PDB entry 4X0E | X-ray diffraction, 2.41 A resolution | chain A

# Chain A
Name: Probable nicotinate-nucleotide adenylyltransferase
Source organism: Mycobacterium tuberculosis
Notes: EC 2.7.7.18
UniProt: P9WJJ5 (NADD_MYCTU); residues 9-219 here correspond to UniProt positions 1-211 (UniProt number = residue number - 8)
Sequence (219 residues; each row starts with the number of its first residue):
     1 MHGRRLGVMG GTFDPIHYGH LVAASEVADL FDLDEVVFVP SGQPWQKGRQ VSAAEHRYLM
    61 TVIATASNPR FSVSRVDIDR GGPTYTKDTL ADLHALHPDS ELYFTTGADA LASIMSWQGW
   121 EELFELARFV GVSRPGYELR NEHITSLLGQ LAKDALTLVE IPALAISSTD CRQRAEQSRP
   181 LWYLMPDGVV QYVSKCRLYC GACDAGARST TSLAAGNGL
Disordered / not traced: 1-4, 48-49, 152, 200-219
Sequence notes: expression tag (1-8)
What the authors report for this chain:
  - mutagenesis - W117A (3000-fold), W117F: decreased catalytic activity
  - mutagenesis - W117F (2-fold): decreased binding to NaMN
  - mutagenesis - W117A (10-fold): increased expression
  - mutagenesis - W117A: increased stability
  - mutagenesis - W117A: unchanged binding to compound 1594
  - conformationally variable residues (order/disorder transition): P44 to A53

# Overview
From the paper: W117A and W117F reduce catalytic activity; conformational variability at P44.
Chain A is Probable nicotinate-nucleotide adenylyltransferase (Mycobacterium tuberculosis); the structure,
Structure of M. tuberculosis nicotinate mono nucleotide adenylyltransferase, was determined by X-ray
diffraction together with 4RPI from the same study.
